PDB entry 6XHN | X-ray diffraction, 1.38 A resolution | chains A and B

Chain A (and B):
Name: 3C-like proteinase
Organism: Human SARS coronavirus
Notes: EC 3.4.22.69; chain B of this document is another copy of the same molecule, construct and numbering; everything in this record applies to it too
Reference sequence: P0C6U8 (R1A_CVHSA); residues 1-306 here correspond to UniProt positions 3241-3546 (UniProt number = residue number + 3240)
Amino-acid sequence (307 residues; numbered 0 to 306; the number before each row is that of its first residue; numbering starts at 0):
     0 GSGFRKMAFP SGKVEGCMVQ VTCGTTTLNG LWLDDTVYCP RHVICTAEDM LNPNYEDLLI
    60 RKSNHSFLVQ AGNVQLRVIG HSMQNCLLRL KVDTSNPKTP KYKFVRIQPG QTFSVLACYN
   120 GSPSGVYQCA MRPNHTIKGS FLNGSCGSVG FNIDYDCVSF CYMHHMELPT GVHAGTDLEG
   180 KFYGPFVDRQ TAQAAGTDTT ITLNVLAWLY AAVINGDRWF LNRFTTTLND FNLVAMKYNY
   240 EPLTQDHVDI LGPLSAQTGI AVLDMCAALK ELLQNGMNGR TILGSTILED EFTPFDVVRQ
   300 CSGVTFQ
Disordered / not traced: 0-1, 303-306 (chain B: 0-2, 277-278, 305-306)
Covalently attached groups: compound V3D linked to Cys145
Sequence notes: expression tag (0)
Small-molecule neighbours: V3D ((3S)-3-{[N-(4-methoxy-1H-indole-2-carbonyl)-L-leucyl]amino}-2-oxo-4-[(3S)-2-oxopyrrolidin-3-yl]butyl 2-cyanobenzoate): His41, Phe140, Leu141, Asn142, Gly143, Ser144, His163, His164, Met165, Glu166, Leu167, Pro168, His172, Asp187, Arg188, Gln189, Thr190, Ala191
UniProt features mapped onto this chain:
  - active site (For 3CL-PRO activity): His41, Cys145
  - site: Gln306 (Cleavage)
From the paper describing this entry:
  - binding site for V3D: Gly143, Cys145
  - catalytic residues: His41, Gly143, Cys145
  - contacts within the chain: His41-Asp187 (water-mediated contact), His164-Thr175 (hydrogen bond), Thr175-Asp176 (backbone contact)

Interface between chain A and chain B:
Contacting residue pairs (64):
  Gly2(A) - Gly138(B)
  Gly2(A) - Ser139(B)
  Gly2(A) - Gly170(B)
  Arg4(A) - Lys5(B)
  Arg4(A) - Tyr126(B)
  Arg4(A) - Gln127(B)  hydrogen bond (side chain-backbone)
  Arg4(A) - Cys128(B)
  Arg4(A) - Lys137(B)  hydrogen bond (side chain-backbone)
  Arg4(A) - Gly138(B)
  Arg4(A) - Ser139(B)
  Lys5(A) - Arg4(B)
  Lys5(A) - Tyr126(B)
  Met6(A) - Gly124(B)
  Met6(A) - Val125(B)
  Met6(A) - Tyr126(B)  hydrophobic
  Met6(A) - Ser139(B)
  Ala7(A) - Gly124(B)
  Ala7(A) - Val125(B)  hydrogen bond (backbone-backbone)
  Phe8(A) - Val125(B)
  Pro9(A) - Ser10(B)
  Pro9(A) - Glu14(B)
  Pro9(A) - Pro122(B)
  Pro9(A) - Ser123(B)
  Pro9(A) - Gly124(B)
  Pro9(A) - Val125(B)  hydrophobic
  Ser10(A) - Pro9(B)
  Ser10(A) - Ser10(B)  hydrogen bond (backbone-side chain)
  Ser10(A) - Glu14(B)  hydrogen bond (backbone-side chain)
  Gly11(A) - Gly11(B)
  Gly11(A) - Glu14(B)  hydrogen bond (backbone-side chain)
  Glu14(A) - Pro9(B)
  Glu14(A) - Ser10(B)  hydrogen bond (side chain-backbone)
  Glu14(A) - Gly11(B)  hydrogen bond (side chain-backbone)
  Tyr118(A) - Val303(B)  hydrophobic
  Tyr118(A) - Thr304(B)
  Pro122(A) - Pro9(B)
  Ser123(A) - Pro9(B)
  Ser123(A) - Arg298(B)  hydrogen bond (backbone-side chain)
  Ser123(A) - Val303(B)
  Gly124(A) - Met6(B)
  Gly124(A) - Ala7(B)
  Gly124(A) - Pro9(B)
  Gly124(A) - Arg298(B)
  Val125(A) - Met6(B)
  Val125(A) - Ala7(B)  hydrogen bond (backbone-backbone)
  Val125(A) - Phe8(B)
  Val125(A) - Pro9(B)  hydrophobic
  Val125(A) - Val125(B)  hydrophobic
  Tyr126(A) - Arg4(B)
  Tyr126(A) - Lys5(B)
  Tyr126(A) - Met6(B)  hydrophobic
  Gln127(A) - Arg4(B)  hydrogen bond (backbone-side chain)
  Cys128(A) - Arg4(B)
  Lys137(A) - Arg4(B)  hydrogen bond (backbone-side chain)
  Gly138(A) - Arg4(B)  hydrogen bond (backbone-side chain)
  Ser139(A) - Arg4(B)
  Ser139(A) - Met6(B)
  Leu141(A) - Gly302(B)
  Arg298(A) - Ser123(B)  hydrogen bond (side chain-backbone)
  Gln299(A) - Ser139(B)  hydrogen bond
  Gln299(A) - Leu141(B)
  Cys300(A) - Leu141(B)
  Ser301(A) - Leu141(B)
  Gly302(A) - Leu141(B)
Interface residues without a listed pair, chain A (32 interface residues in all): Phe3, Lys12, Leu115, Asn119, Asn142
Interface residues without a listed pair, chain B (30 interface residues in all): Lys12, Leu115, His172, Gln299, Ser301

Overview:
Chain A and chain B form an interface of 32 and 30 residues respectively, with 15 hydrogen bonds. Polar pairs
include Arg4(A)-Gln127(B), Arg4(A)-Lys137(B) and Ser10(A)-Ser10(B). Compound V3D is covalently linked to
Cys145(A). The paper reports catalytic residues His41(A), Gly143(A) and Cys145(A); a binding site for V3D at
Gly143(A) and Cys145(A).
Both chains are 3C-like proteinase (Human SARS coronavirus). Entry 6XHN (Covalent complex of SARS-CoV main
protease with
4-methoxy-N-[(2S)-4-methyl-1-oxo-1-({(2S)-3-oxo-1-[(3S)-2-oxopyrrolidin-3-yl]butan-2-yl}amino)pentan-2-yl]-1H-indole-2-carboxamide)
was determined by X-ray diffraction together with 6XHL, 6XHM and 6XHO from the same study.
